8ZC0 - chains A and H of the 9 polymer chains in the assembly; structure by electron microscopy, 4.17 A resolution (low resolution: residue-level contacts below are approximate; hydrogen-bond / salt-bridge calls are withheld).

[Chain A]
Protein: Spike glycoprotein
From: Severe acute respiratory syndrome coronavirus 2
UniProtKB: P0DTC2 (SPIKE_SARS2); aligned to UniProt positions 14-1204 over residues 17-1211 (the alignment contains insertions or deletions, so no single offset holds)
Chain sequence (1240 residues; numbered 17 to 1260; 4 numbers in that range are skipped by the numbering (no residue carries them; nothing is unmodelled there); the number before each row is that of its first residue):
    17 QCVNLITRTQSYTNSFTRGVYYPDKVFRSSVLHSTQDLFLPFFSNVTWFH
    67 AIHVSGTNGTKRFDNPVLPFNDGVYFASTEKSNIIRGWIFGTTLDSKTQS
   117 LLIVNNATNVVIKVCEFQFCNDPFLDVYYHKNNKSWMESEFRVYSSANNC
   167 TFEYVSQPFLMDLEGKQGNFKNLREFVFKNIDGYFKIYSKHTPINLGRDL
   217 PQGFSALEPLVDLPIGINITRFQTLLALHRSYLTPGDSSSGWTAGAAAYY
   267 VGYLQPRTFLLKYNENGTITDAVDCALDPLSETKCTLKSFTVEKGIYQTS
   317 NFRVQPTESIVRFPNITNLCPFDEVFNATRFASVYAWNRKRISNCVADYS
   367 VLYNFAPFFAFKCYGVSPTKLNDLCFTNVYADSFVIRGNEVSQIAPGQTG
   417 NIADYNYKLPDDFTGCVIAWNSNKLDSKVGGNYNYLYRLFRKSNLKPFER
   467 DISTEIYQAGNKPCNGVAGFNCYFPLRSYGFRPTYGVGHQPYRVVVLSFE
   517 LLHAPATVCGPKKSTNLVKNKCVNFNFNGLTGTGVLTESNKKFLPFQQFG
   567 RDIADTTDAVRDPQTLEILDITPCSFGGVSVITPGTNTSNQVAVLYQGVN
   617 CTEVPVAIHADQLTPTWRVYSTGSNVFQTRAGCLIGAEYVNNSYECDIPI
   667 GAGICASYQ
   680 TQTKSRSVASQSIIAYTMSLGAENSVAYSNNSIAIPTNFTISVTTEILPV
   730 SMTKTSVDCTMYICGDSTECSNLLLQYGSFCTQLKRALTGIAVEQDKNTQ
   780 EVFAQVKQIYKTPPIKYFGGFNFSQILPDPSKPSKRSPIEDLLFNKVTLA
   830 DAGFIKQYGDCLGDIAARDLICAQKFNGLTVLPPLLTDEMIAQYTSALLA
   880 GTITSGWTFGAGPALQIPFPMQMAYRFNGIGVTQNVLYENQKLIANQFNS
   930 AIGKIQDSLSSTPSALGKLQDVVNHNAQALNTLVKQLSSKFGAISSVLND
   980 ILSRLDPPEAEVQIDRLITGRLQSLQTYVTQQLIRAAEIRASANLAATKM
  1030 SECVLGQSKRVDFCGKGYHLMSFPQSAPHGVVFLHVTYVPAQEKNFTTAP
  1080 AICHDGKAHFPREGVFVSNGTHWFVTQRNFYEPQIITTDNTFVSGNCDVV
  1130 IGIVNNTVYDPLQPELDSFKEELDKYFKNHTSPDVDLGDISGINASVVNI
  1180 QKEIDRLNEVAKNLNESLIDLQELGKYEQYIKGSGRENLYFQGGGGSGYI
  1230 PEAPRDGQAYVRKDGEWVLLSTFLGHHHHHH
Disordered / not traced: 17-26, 69-81, 97-98, 143-154, 161-167, 177-186, 211-215, 248-262, 621-640, 680-690, 828-855, 1148-1260
Construct notes: variant Ile22 (Thr19 in P0DTC2), Ser27 (Ala in P0DTC2), Asp142 (Gly in P0DTC2), Gly213 (Val in P0DTC2), Asp339 (Gly in P0DTC2), Phe371 (Ser in P0DTC2), Pro373 (Ser in P0DTC2), Phe375 (Ser in P0DTC2), Ala376 (Thr in P0DTC2), Asn405 (Asp in P0DTC2), Ser408 (Arg in P0DTC2), Asn417 (Lys in P0DTC2), Lys440 (Asn in P0DTC2), Asn477 (Ser in P0DTC2), Lys478 (Thr in P0DTC2), Ala484 (Glu in P0DTC2), Arg493 (Gln in P0DTC2), Arg498 (Gln in P0DTC2), Tyr501 (Asn in P0DTC2), His505 (Tyr in P0DTC2), Gly614 (Asp in P0DTC2), Tyr655 (His in P0DTC2), Lys683 (Asn679 in P0DTC2), Lys764 (Asn in P0DTC2), Tyr796 (Asp in P0DTC2), His954 (Gln in P0DTC2), Lys969 (Asn in P0DTC2); engineered mutation Pro817 (Phe in P0DTC2), Pro892 (Ala in P0DTC2), Pro899 (Ala in P0DTC2), Pro942 (Ala in P0DTC2), Pro986 (Lys in P0DTC2), Pro987 (Val in P0DTC2); expression tag (1212-1260)
Curated features (UniProtKB/Swiss-Prot):
  - glycosylation (N-linked (GlcNAc...) asparagine): Asn20 (complex), Asn125 (hybrid), Asn334 (complex), Asn606 (hybrid)
Disulfide bonds: Cys291-Cys301, Cys336-Cys361, Cys379-Cys432, Cys391-Cys525, Cys480-Cys488, Cys538-Cys590, Cys617-Cys649, Cys662-Cys671, Cys738-Cys760, Cys743-Cys749, Cys1032-Cys1043, Cys1082-Cys1126
Covalently attached groups: N-acetylglucosamine (NAG) linked to Asn61, Asn122, Asn282, Asn331, Asn616, Asn657, Asn709, Asn717, Asn801, Asn1074, Asn1098, Asn1134

[Chain H]
Protein: Heavy chain of D1F6 Fab
From: Homo sapiens
Notes: antibody fragment or engineered binder
Chain sequence (230 residues; row label = number of the first residue in the row):
     1 EVQLVQSGAEVKKPGASVKVSCKASGYIFSDYNIHWVRQAPGQGLEWMGW
    51 ISPDSDDTNYAQSFQGRVTMTRDTSITTVYMELSSLRSDDTAVYFCARSV
   101 GYCSLNSCQRWMWFDTWGQGALVTVSSASTKGPSVFPLAPSSKSTSGGTA
   151 ALGCLVKDYFPEPVTVSWNSGALTSGVHTFPAVLQSSGLYSLSSVVTVPS
   201 SSLGTQTYICNVNHKPSNTKVDKKVEPKSC
Disordered / not traced: 1, 142-148, 230
Disulfide bonds: Cys22-Cys96, Cys103-Cys108, Cys154-Cys210

[Chain A / chain H interface]
Residue-residue contacts (27; chain A residue first):
  Arg346(A) - Ser104(H)
  Leu441(A) - Asp54(H)
  Leu441(A) - Tyr102(H)
  Lys444(A) - Asp31(H)
  Lys444(A) - Tyr102(H)
  Val445(A) - Ile28(H)
  Val445(A) - Asp31(H)
  Gly446(A) - Tyr32(H)
  Gly446(A) - Val100(H)
  Gly447(A) - Val100(H)
  Gly447(A) - Gly101(H)
  Gly447(A) - Tyr102(H)
  Tyr449(A) - Val100(H)
  Tyr449(A) - Cys108(H)
  Tyr449(A) - Trp111(H)
  Tyr449(A) - Met112(H)
  Tyr449(A) - Trp113(H)
  Asn450(A) - Tyr102(H)
  Asn450(A) - Cys103(H)
  Asn450(A) - Ser104(H)
  Asn450(A) - Leu105(H)
  Asn450(A) - Cys108(H)
  Leu452(A) - Ser107(H)
  Leu452(A) - Trp111(H)
  Phe490(A) - Arg110(H)
  Phe490(A) - Trp111(H)
  Leu492(A) - Trp111(H)
Other interface residues (no listed pair), chain A (13 interface residues in all): Asn448, Arg493
Other interface residues (no listed pair), chain H (18 interface residues in all): Ser30, Asp57

[Overview]
Chain A and chain H form an interface of 13 and 18 residues respectively. N-acetylglucosamine is covalently
linked to Asn61(A), Asn122(A), Asn282(A), Asn331(A), Asn616(A) and Asn657(A) and 6 more.
Here chain A is Spike glycoprotein (Severe acute respiratory syndrome coronavirus 2) and chain H is Heavy
chain of D1F6 Fab (Homo sapiens). Entry 8ZC0 (SARS-CoV-2 Omicron BA.2 spike trimer (6P) in complex with 3 D1F6
Fabs (2 RBD up)) was determined by electron microscopy (same publication as 8ZBY, 8ZBZ, 8ZC1, 8ZC2, 8ZC3,
8ZC4, 8ZC5 and 8ZC6).
